PDB entry 8W2R | electron microscopy, 3.23 A resolution | chains D and E of the 12 polymer chains in the assembly

[Chain D]
Name: Integrase
Source organism: Human immunodeficiency virus 1
UniProtKB: F2WR39 (F2WR39_9HIV1); residue numbers follow UniProt; this construct covers 1-288
Amino-acid sequence (362 residues; each row starts with the number of its first residue; numbers below 1 keep their minus sign (His-73 is residue -73)):
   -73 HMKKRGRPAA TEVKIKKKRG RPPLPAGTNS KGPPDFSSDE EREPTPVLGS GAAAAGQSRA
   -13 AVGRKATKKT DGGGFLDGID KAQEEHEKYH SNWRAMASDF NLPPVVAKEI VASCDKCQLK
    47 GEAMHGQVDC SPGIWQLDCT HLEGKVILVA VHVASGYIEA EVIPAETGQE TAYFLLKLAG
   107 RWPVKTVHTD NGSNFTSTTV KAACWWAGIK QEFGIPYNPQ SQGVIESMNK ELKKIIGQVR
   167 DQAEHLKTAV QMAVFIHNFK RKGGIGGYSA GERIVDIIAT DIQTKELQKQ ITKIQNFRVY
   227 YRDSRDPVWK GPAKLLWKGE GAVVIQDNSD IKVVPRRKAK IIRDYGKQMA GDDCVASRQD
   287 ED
Disordered / not traced: -73 to 221, 269-288
Sequence notes: expression tag (-73 to 0)

[Chain E]
Molecule: 27-nt DNA strand
Sequence (27 nucleotides; row label = number of the first residue in the row):
    15 ACTGCTAGAG ATTTTCCCGC CCACGCT
Disordered / not traced: 34-41

[How chain D and chain E interact]
Contacting residue pairs (10):
  Leu242(D) - DA15(E)  base contact
  Trp243(D) - DA15(E)  base contact
  Glu246(D) - DC16(E)  base contact
  Glu246(D) - DT17(E)  base contact
  Gly247(D) - DC16(E)  base contact
  Gly247(D) - DT17(E)  sugar contact
  Ala248(D) - DC16(E)  hydrogen bond to the base
  Val250(D) - DA15(E)  base contact
  Pro261(D) - DG18(E)  phosphate contact
  Arg263(D) - DG18(E)  salt bridge to the phosphate
Other interface residues (no listed pair), chain D (11 interface residues in all): Gly245, Ile257, Val259

[Summary]
Chain D and chain E form an interface of 11 and 4 residues respectively, with 1 hydrogen bond and 1 salt
bridge. Among the polar pairs are Ala248(D)-DC16(E) and Arg263(D)-DG18(E).
Here chain D is Integrase (Human immunodeficiency virus 1) and chain E is a 27-nt DNA strand. Entry 8W2R
(HIV-1 P5-IN intasome core) was determined by electron microscopy together with 8W09 and 8W34 from the same
study.
